Entry 5SVA (electron microscopy, 15.30 A resolution (very low resolution: no residue pairs are listed; an interface is given only as per-side residue counts)); this record covers chains j and m of the 40 polymer chains in the assembly.

# Chain j
Name: TATA-box-binding protein
Source organism: Saccharomyces cerevisiae
UniProtKB: P13393 (TBP_YEAST); residue numbers follow UniProt; this construct covers 1-240
Amino-acid sequence (240 residues; each row starts with the number of its first residue):
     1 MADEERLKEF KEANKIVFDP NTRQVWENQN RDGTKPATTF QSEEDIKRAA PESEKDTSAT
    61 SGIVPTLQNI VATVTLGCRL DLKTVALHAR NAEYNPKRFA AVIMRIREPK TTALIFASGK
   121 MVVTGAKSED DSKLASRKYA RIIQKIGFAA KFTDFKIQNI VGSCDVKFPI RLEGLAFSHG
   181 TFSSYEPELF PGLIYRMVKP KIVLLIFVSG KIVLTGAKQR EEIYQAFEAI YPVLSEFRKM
Unresolved in the structure: 1-60

# Chain m
Molecule: 108bp HIS4 Promoter Template Strand (+16/-92)
Sequence (108 nucleotides; each row starts with the number of its first residue):
    71 AGCGCAGTTG TGCTATGATA TTTTTATGTA TGTACAACAC ACATCGGAGG TGAATCGAAC
   131 GTTCCATAGC TATTATATAC ACAGCATACT ACTGTTCATG AGTCATAT
Unresolved in the structure: 71-96, 159-178

# Interface between chain j and chain m
At this resolution (15 A) residue pairs are not listed: 29 residues of chain j and 10 of chain m lie at the interface.

# In short
Chain j and chain m form an interface of 29 and 10 residues respectively.
Here chain j is TATA-box-binding protein (Saccharomyces cerevisiae) and chain m is 108bp HIS4 Promoter
Template Strand (+16/-92). Entry 5SVA (Mediator-RNA Polymerase II Pre-Initiation Complex) was determined by
electron microscopy.
